Entry 8J7A (electron microscopy, 3.06 A resolution); this record covers chains D and H of the 16 polymer chains in the assembly.

# Chain D
Name: Photosystem I reaction center subunit II-2, chloroplastic
From: Arabidopsis thaliana
UniProtKB: Q9SA56 (PSAD2_ARATH); residues 1-204 here = UniProt positions 1-204
Amino-acid sequence (204 residues; numbered 1 to 204; the number before each row is that of its first residue):
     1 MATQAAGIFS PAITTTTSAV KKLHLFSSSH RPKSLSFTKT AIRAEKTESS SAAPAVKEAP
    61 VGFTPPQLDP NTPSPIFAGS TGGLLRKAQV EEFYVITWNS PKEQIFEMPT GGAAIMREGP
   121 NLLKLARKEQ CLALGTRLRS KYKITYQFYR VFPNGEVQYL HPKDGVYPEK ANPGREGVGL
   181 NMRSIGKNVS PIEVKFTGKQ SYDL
Not modelled in the structure: 1-61
Curated features (UniProtKB/Swiss-Prot):
  - region: R137 to T145 (Ferredoxin and ferredoxin-oxidoreductase binding)
  - modified residue: T47 (Phosphothreonine)

# Chain H
Name: Photosystem I reaction center subunit VI-2, chloroplastic
From: Arabidopsis thaliana
UniProtKB: Q9SUI6 (PSAH2_ARATH); residues 1-145 here = UniProt positions 1-145
Amino-acid sequence (145 residues; row label = number of the first residue in the row):
     1 MASFATIAAV QPSAAVKGLG GSSLAGAKLF IKPSRQSFKT KSTRAGAVVA KYGDKSVYFD
    61 LEDLGNTTGQ WDVYGSDAPS PYNPLQSKFF ETFAAPFTKR GLLLKFLILG GGSLLTYVSA
   121 NSTGDVLPIK RGPQEPPKLG PRGKL
Not modelled in the structure: 1-55, 142-145
Ligand contacts:
  - chlorophyll a (CLA), molecule 1: P81, Y82, Q86, F90
  - chlorophyll a (CLA), molecule 2: N83, L85, Q86, F89, F90
  - chlorophyll a (CLA), molecule 3: G111, G112, L114, L115, V118

# How chain D and chain H interact
Residue-residue contacts (18):
  L68(D) - F59(H)  hydrophobic
  P70(D) - V57(H)
  P70(D) - F59(H)  hydrophobic
  N71(D) - V57(H)
  P73(D) - S56(H)
  S74(D) - S56(H)  hydrogen bond (backbone-backbone)
  A88(D) - T68(H)
  Q89(D) - T68(H)
  Q89(D) - G69(H)  hydrogen bond (side chain-backbone)
  Q89(D) - Q70(H)
  F93(D) - F59(H)  hydrophobic
  F93(D) - T67(H)
  F93(D) - T68(H)
  V95(D) - F59(H)  hydrophobic
  R117(D) - S56(H)
  K124(D) - Y58(H)  hydrogen bond (side chain-backbone)
  K124(D) - T67(H)  hydrogen bond (side chain-backbone)
  G155(D) - L61(H)
Other interface residues (no listed pair), chain D (18 interface residues in all): T72, L122, V151, F152, P153, V157
Other interface residues (no listed pair), chain H (11 interface residues in all): D60, L64

# In short
Chain D and chain H form an interface of 18 and 11 residues respectively, with 4 hydrogen bonds. Polar pairs
include Q89(D)-G69(H), K124(D)-Y58(H) and K124(D)-T67(H). Ligands of chain H: 3 copies of chlorophyll a.
Here chain D is Photosystem I reaction center subunit II-2, chloroplastic and chain H is Photosystem I
reaction center subunit VI-2, chloroplastic, both from Arabidopsis thaliana. Entry 8J7A (Coordinates of
Cryo-EM structure of the Arabidopsis thaliana PSI in state 1 (PSI-ST1)) was determined by electron microscopy,
deposited together with 8J7B.
